Entry 1NFI (X-ray diffraction, 2.70 A resolution); this record covers chains A and B of the 3 polymer chains in the assembly.

[Chain A]
Molecule: Nf-kappa-B P65
Organism: Homo sapiens
Reference sequence: Q04206 (TF65_HUMAN); numbering as in UniProt (aligned over 20-320)
Amino-acid sequence (301 residues; each row starts with the number of its first residue):
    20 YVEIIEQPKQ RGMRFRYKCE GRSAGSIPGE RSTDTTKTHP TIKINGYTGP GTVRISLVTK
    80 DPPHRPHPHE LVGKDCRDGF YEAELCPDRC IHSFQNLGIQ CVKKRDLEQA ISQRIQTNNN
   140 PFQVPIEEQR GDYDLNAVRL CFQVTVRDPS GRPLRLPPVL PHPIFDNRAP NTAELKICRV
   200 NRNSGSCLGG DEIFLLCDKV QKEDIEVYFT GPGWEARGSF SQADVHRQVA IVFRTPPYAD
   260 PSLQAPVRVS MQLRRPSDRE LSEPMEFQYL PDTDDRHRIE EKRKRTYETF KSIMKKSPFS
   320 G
Disordered / not traced: 315-320
UniProt features mapped onto this chain:
  - motif: K301 to R304 (Nuclear localization signal)
  - modified residue: C38 (Cysteine persulfide), S75 (Microbial infection: Phosphoserine), K122 (N6-acetyllysine), K123 (N6-acetyllysine), K218 (N6-acetyllysine), K221 (N6-acetyllysine), T254 (Phosphothreonine), S276 (Phosphoserine), S281 (Phosphoserine), K310 (N6-acetyllysine), S311 (Phosphoserine)
  - cross-link (Glycyl lysine isopeptide (Lys-Gly)): K37 (interchain with G-Cter in SUMO3), K122 (interchain with G-Cter in SUMO3), K123 (interchain with G-Cter in SUMO3)
  - mutagenesis: T254 (T254A: Abolishes interaction with PIN1), S276 (S276C: Loss of phosphorylation)

[Chain B]
Molecule: Nf-kappa-B P50
Organism: Homo sapiens
Reference sequence: P19838 (NFKB1_HUMAN); residues 249-355 here correspond to UniProt positions 248-354 (UniProt number = residue number - 1)
Amino-acid sequence (107 residues; numbered 249 to 355; the number before each row is that of its first residue):
   249 SNLKIVRMDR TAGCVTGGEE IYLLCDKVQK DDIQIRFYEE EENGGVWEGF GDFSPTDVHR
   309 QFAIVFKTPK YKDINITKPA SVFVQLRRKS DLETSEPKPF LYYPEIK

[Chain A / chain B interface]
Residue-residue contacts (29):
  C197(A) - R308(B)
  R198(A) - Y270(B)
  R198(A) - D305(B)  salt bridge
  R198(A) - V313(B)
  V199(A) - Y270(B)  hydrogen bond (backbone-side chain)
  N200(A) - D257(B)
  N200(A) - Y270(B)
  E211(A) - R255(B)  salt bridge
  F213(A) - R255(B)
  F213(A) - M256(B)
  F213(A) - D257(B)
  F213(A) - Y270(B)  hydrophobic
  L215(A) - Y270(B)  hydrophobic
  L215(A) - H307(B)
  L215(A) - A311(B)  hydrophobic
  L215(A) - V313(B)  hydrophobic
  C216(A) - H307(B)  hydrogen bond (backbone-side chain)
  D217(A) - R308(B)  salt bridge
  D243(A) - R255(B)  salt bridge
  H245(A) - V254(B)
  H245(A) - L272(B)
  H245(A) - C273(B)  hydrogen bond (side chain-backbone)
  H245(A) - F310(B)  hydrogen bond (side chain-backbone)
  R246(A) - D274(B)  salt bridge
  R246(A) - F310(B)
  V248(A) - H307(B)  hydrogen bond (backbone-side chain)
  V248(A) - R308(B)
  A249(A) - L272(B)  hydrophobic
  V251(A) - R255(B)
Other interface residues (no listed pair), chain B (15 interface residues in all): E268

[Summary]
The chain A/chain B interface involves 15 residues from each chain; the contacts include 5 hydrogen bonds and
5 salt bridges. Among the polar pairs are R198(A)-D305(B), E211(A)-R255(B) and D217(A)-R308(B). UniProt lists
2 mutagenesis sites on chain A.
Chain A is Nf-kappa-B P65 and chain B is Nf-kappa-B P50, both from Homo sapiens; the structure,
I-kappa-B-alpha/nf-kappa-B complex, was determined by X-ray diffraction.
